PDB entry 5FM1 | electron microscopy, 8.00 A resolution (low resolution: residue-level contacts below are approximate; hydrogen-bond / salt-bridge calls are withheld) | chains B and D of the 6 polymer chains in the assembly

Chain B:
Protein: Spindle pole body component SPC98
From: Saccharomyces cerevisiae
UniProtKB: P53540 (SPC98_YEAST); residues 1-846 here = UniProt positions 1-846
Chain sequence (846 residues; each row starts with the number of its first residue):
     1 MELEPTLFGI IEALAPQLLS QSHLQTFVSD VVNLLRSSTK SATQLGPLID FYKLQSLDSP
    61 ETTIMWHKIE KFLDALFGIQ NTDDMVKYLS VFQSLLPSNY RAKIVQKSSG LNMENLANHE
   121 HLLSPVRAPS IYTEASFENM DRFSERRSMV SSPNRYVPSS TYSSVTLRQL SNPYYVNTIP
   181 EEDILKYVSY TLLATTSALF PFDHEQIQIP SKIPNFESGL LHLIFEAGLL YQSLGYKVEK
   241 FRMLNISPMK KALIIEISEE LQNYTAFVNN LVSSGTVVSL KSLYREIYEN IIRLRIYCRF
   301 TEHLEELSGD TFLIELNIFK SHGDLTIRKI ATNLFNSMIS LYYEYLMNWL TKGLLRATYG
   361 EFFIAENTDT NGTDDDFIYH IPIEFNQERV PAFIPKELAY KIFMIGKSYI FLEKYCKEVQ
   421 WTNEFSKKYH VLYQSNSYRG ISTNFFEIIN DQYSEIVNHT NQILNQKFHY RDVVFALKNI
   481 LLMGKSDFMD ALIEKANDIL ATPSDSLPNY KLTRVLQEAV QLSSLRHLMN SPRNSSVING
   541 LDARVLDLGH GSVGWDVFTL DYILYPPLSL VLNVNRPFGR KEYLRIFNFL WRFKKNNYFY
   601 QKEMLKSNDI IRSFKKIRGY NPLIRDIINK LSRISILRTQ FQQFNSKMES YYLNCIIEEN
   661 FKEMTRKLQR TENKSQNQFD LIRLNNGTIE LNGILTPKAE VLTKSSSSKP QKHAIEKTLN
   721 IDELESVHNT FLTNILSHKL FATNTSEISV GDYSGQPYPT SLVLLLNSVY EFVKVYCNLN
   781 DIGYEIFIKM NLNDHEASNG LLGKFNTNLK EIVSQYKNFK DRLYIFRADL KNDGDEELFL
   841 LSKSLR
Disordered / not traced: 1-179, 368-378, 613-627, 672-718, 744-755, 781-797
Swiss-Prot annotation at these positions:
  - modified residue (Phosphoserine): Ser124, Ser136

Chain D:
Protein: Tubulin gamma chain
From: Saccharomyces cerevisiae
UniProtKB: P53378 (TBG_YEAST); numbering as in UniProt (aligned over 1-473)
Chain sequence (473 residues; numbered 1 to 473; the number before each row is that of its first residue):
     1 MGGEIITLQA GQCGNHVGKF LWSQLAKEHA IGTDGLSQLP DSSTERDDDT KPFFRENSRN
    61 KFTPRAIMMD SEPSVIADVE NTFRGFFDPR NTWVASDGAS AGNSWANGYD IGTRNQDDIL
   121 NKIDKEIDST DNFEGFQLLH SVAGGTGSGL GSNLLEALCD RYPKKILTTY SVFPARSSEV
   181 VVQSYNTILA LRRLIEDSDA TVVFDNASLL NISGKVFRNP NIDLQHTNQL ISTIISSVTN
   241 SIRFPSYMYS SMSSIYSTLI PSPELHFLSP SFTPFTSDYI HDDIAHKGHS SYDVMLDLLD
   301 PSNSLVSTAM NNPTYFNVYN TIIGNVEPRQ ISRAMTKLQQ RIKFPSWSSS AMHVNIGRRS
   361 PYLPLQPNEN EVSGMMLSNM STVVNVFENA CNTFDKVFAK GAFLNNYNVG DLFQSMQNVQ
   421 DEFAESREVV QSLMEDYVAA EQDSYLDDVL VDDENMVGEL EEDLDADGDH KLV
Disordered / not traced: 446-473
Swiss-Prot annotation at these positions:
  - binding site (GTP): Ala143 to Gly149

How chain B and chain D interact:
Residue-residue contacts - 106 pairs, chain B then chain D:
  Gly484(B) with Ser246(D)
  Lys485(B) with Pro245(D); Ser246(D)
  Ser486(B) with Ser246(D); Tyr247(D); Met248(D)
  Asp487(B) with Met1(D); Asp48(D); Pro245(D); Ser246(D); Ser250(D)
  Asp490(B) with Met248(D); Ser251(D)
  Ala491(B) with Met1(D)
  Glu494(B) with Met1(D)
  Leu522(B) with Gly2(D)
  Ser523(B) with Asp48(D)
  Ser524(B) with Thr44(D); Glu45(D); Asp47(D); Asp48(D)
  His527(B) with Lys51(D)
  Leu528(B) with Thr44(D)
  Asn530(B) with Leu39(D); Pro40(D); Asp41(D); Ser42(D); Glu45(D)
  Ser531(B) with Thr44(D); Glu45(D)
  Lys594(B) with Met248(D)
  Gln601(B) with Ser251(D); Ser253(D); Ser254(D)
  Lys602(B) with Ser253(D)
  Leu605(B) with Ser253(D); Tyr256(D)
  Lys606(B) with Lys164(D)
  Asn608(B) with Tyr256(D)
  Asp609(B) with Lys164(D); Tyr256(D)
  Ile610(B) with Glu196(D)
  Ile611(B) with Lys164(D)
  Asn629(B) with Leu433(D); Gln442(D)
  Leu631(B) with Gln442(D)
  Ser632(B) with Ser262(D); Glu264(D); Leu433(D); Tyr437(D)
  Arg633(B) with Tyr437(D); Gln442(D); Asp443(D); Ser444(D); Tyr445(D)
  Ser635(B) with Pro261(D); Ser262(D); Pro263(D)
  Ile636(B) with Pro261(D); Ser350(D); Ala351(D)
  Leu637(B) with Ser350(D)
  Thr639(B) with Ser257(D); Ile260(D); Pro261(D)
  Gln640(B) with Ser350(D); Ala351(D); Met352(D); Val354(D)
  Gln642(B) with Ser254(D); Ser257(D)
  Gln643(B) with Thr258(D); Val354(D); Ile356(D)
  Ser646(B) with Met248(D); Tyr249(D)
  Lys647(B) with Tyr249(D); Gln340(D); His353(D); Asn355(D)
  Glu649(B) with Met248(D)
  Ser650(B) with Met248(D); Tyr249(D)
  Tyr651(B) with Lys337(D); Gln340(D)
  Asn654(B) with Ser246(D); Tyr247(D); Arg329(D); Arg333(D)
  Cys655(B) with Gln330(D); Arg333(D)
  Glu658(B) with Ser246(D)
  Glu659(B) with Arg329(D); Gln330(D)
  Leu809(B) with Tyr445(D)
  Lys810(B) with Tyr445(D)
  Val813(B) with Asp443(D); Tyr445(D)
  Tyr824(B) with Met352(D); His353(D)
  Arg827(B) with Gln340(D); Arg341(D); His353(D)
  Lys831(B) with Lys337(D); Leu338(D); Arg341(D)
Also at the interface, not in a pair above, chain B (60 interface residues in all): Leu525, Asn597, Met604, Arg612, Ile628, Phe644, Leu653, Asn806, Lys817, Lys820, Leu830
Also at the interface, not in a pair above, chain D (58 interface residues in all): Cys159, Pro163, Asp199, Asn317, Val318, Ala334, Asp436, Glu441

In short:
The interface between chain B and chain D involves 60 residues on one side and 58 on the other. Curated
annotation (UniProt) lists 7 GTP-binding residues on chain D.
Here chain B is Spindle pole body component SPC98 and chain D is Tubulin gamma chain, both from Saccharomyces
cerevisiae. Entry 5FM1 (Structure of gamma-tubulin small complex based on a cryo-EM map, chemical cross-links,
and a remotely related ...) was determined by electron microscopy, deposited together with 5FLZ.
